3VSU - chains A and C of the 4 polymer chains in the assembly; structure by X-ray diffraction, 2.05 A resolution.

[Chain A (and C)]
Name: Xylosidase
Notes: EC 3.2.1.37; chain C of this document is another copy of the same molecule, construct and numbering; everything in this record applies to it too
UniProtKB: A2ICH1 (A2ICH1_THESJ); residue numbers follow UniProt; this construct covers 1-638
Amino-acid sequence (638 residues; row label = number of the first residue in the row):
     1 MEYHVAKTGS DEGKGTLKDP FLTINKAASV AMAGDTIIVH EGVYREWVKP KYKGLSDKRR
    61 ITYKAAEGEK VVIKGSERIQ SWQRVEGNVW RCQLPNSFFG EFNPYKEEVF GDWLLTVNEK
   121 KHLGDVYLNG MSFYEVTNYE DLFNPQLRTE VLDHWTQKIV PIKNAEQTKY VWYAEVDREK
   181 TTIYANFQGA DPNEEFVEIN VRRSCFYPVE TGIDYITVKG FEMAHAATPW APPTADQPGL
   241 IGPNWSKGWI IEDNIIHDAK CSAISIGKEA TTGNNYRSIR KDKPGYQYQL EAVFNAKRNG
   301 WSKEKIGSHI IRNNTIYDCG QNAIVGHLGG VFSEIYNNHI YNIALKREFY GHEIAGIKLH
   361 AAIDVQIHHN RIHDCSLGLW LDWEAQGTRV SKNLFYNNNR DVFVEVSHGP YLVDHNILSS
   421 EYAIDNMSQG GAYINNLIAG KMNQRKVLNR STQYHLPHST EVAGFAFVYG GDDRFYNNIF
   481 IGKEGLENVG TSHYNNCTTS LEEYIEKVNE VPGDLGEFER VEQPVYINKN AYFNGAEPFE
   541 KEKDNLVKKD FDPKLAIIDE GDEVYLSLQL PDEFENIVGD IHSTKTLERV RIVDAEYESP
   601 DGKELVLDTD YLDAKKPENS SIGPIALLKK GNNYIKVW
What the authors report for this chain:
  - binding site for beta-D-xylopyranose: Trp113, Gln289, His352, Glu353, Lys358, His360, Asp382, Trp383, Glu405, Arg450
  - mutagenesis - W113A, E353A, K358A, W380A, D382A, W383A, E405A: abolished catalytic activity
  - mutagenesis - W113Y, H352A, H360A, R450A: decreased catalytic activity
  - mutagenesis - W113F: unchanged catalytic activity
  - catalytic residues: Glu353, Asp382, Glu405
  - contacts within the chain: Lys358-Asp382 (hydrogen bond)

[Chain A / chain C interface]
Residue-residue contacts - 24 pairs, chain A then chain C:
  Leu55(A) - Asp594(C)
  Ser56(A) - Glu596(C)  hydrogen bond
  Lys58(A) - Thr584(C)  hydrogen bond (side chain-backbone)
  Lys58(A) - Lys585(C)  hydrogen bond (side chain-backbone)
  Lys58(A) - Leu587(C)  hydrogen bond (side chain-backbone)
  Lys58(A) - Glu596(C)
  Arg59(A) - Arg589(C)
  Arg59(A) - Asp594(C)  salt bridge
  Arg59(A) - Glu596(C)  salt bridge
  Glu304(A) - Leu456(C)
  Glu304(A) - Ser459(C)  hydrogen bond
  Glu304(A) - Glu461(C)
  Leu456(A) - Glu304(C)
  Ser459(A) - Glu304(C)  hydrogen bond
  Glu461(A) - Glu304(C)
  Thr584(A) - Lys58(C)  hydrogen bond (backbone-side chain)
  Lys585(A) - Lys58(C)  hydrogen bond (backbone-side chain)
  Leu587(A) - Lys58(C)  hydrogen bond (backbone-side chain)
  Arg589(A) - Arg59(C)
  Asp594(A) - Leu55(C)
  Asp594(A) - Arg59(C)  salt bridge
  Glu596(A) - Ser56(C)  hydrogen bond
  Glu596(A) - Lys58(C)
  Glu596(A) - Arg59(C)  salt bridge
Also at the interface, not in a pair above, chain A (16 interface residues in all): Glu588, Ala595
Also at the interface, not in a pair above, chain C (16 interface residues in all): Glu588, Ala595

[In short]
The chain A/chain C interface involves 16 residues from each chain; the contacts include 10 hydrogen bonds and
4 salt bridges. Polar contacts include Arg59(A)-Asp594(C), Arg59(A)-Glu596(C) and Ser56(A)-Glu596(C). The
paper reports catalytic residues Glu353(A), Asp382(A) and Glu405(A); W113A, E353A and K358A of chain A, among
others, abolish catalytic activity; 12 substitutions were tested in all.
Both chains are Xylosidase. Entry 3VSU (The complex structure of XylC with xylobiose) was determined by X-ray
diffraction together with 3VST and 3VSV from the same study.
